PDB entry 9CKV | electron microscopy, 3.19 A resolution | chains A and B of the 3 polymer chains in the assembly

[Chain A]
Molecule: Integrin alpha-5
Organism: Homo sapiens
Reference sequence: P08648 (ITA5_HUMAN); residues -40 to 955 here correspond to UniProt positions 1-996 (UniProt number = residue number + 41)
Chain sequence (1005 residues; row label = number of the first residue in the row; numbers below 1 keep their minus sign (Met-40 is residue -40)):
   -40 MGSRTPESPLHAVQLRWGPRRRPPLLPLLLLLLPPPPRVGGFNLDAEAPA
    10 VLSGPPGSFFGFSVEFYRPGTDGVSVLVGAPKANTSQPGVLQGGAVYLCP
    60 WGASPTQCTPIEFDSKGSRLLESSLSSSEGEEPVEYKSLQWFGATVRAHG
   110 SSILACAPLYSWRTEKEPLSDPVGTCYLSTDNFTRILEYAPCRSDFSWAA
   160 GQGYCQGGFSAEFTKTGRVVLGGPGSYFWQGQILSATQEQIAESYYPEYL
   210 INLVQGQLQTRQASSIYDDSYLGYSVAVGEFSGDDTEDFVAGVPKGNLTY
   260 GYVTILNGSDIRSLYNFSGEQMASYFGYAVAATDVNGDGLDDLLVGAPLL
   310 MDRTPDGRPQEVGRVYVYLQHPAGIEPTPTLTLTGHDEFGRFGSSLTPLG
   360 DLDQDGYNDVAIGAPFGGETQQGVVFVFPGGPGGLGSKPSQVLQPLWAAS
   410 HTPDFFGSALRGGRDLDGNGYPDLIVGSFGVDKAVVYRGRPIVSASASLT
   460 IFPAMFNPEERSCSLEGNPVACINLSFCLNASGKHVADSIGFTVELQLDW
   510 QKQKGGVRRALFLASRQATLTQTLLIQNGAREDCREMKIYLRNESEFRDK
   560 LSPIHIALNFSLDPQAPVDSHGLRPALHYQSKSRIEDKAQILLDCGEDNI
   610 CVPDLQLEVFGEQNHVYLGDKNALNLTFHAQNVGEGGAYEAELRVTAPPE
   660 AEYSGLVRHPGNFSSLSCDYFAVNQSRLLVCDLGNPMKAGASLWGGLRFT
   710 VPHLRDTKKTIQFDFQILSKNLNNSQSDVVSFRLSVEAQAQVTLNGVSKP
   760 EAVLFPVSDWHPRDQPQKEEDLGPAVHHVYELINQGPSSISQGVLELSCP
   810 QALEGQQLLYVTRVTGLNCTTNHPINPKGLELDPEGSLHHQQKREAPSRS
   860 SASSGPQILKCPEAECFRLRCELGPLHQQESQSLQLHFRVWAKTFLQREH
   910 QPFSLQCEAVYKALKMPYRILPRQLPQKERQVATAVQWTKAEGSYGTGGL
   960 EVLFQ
Disordered / not traced: -40 to 0, 29-31, 450-964
Construct notes: expression tag (956-964)
Disulfide bonds: Cys58-Cys67, Cys115-Cys135, Cys151-Cys164
Covalent attachments: N-acetylglucosamine (NAG) linked to Asn43, Asn141, Asn256, Asn266; glycan linked to Asn275
Ion coordination: Ca2+ site 1: Ser241, Thr245, Asp247; Ca2+ site 2: Asp293, Asn295, Asp297, Leu299, Asp301; Ca2+ site 3: Asp362, Asp364, Tyr366, Asp368; Ca2+ site 4: Asp426, Asn428, Tyr430, Asp432
Reported in the primary citation:
  - specificity-determining residues: Phe155, Trp157 (proposed by the authors, not directly observed)

[Chain B]
Molecule: Integrin beta-1
Organism: Homo sapiens
Reference sequence: P05556 (ITB1_HUMAN); residues -19 to 708 here correspond to UniProt positions 1-728 (UniProt number = residue number + 20)
Chain sequence (738 residues; numbered -19 to 718; the number before each row is that of its first residue; numbers below 1 keep their minus sign (Met-19 is residue -19)):
   -19 MNLQPIFWIGLISSVCCVFAQTDENRCLKANAKSCGECIQAGPNCGWCTN
    31 STFLQEGMPTSARCDDLEALKKKGCPPDDIENPRGSKDIKKNKNVTNRSK
    81 GTAEKLKPEDITQIQPQQLVLRLRSGEPQTFTLKFKRAEDYPIDLYYLMD
   131 LSYSMKDDLENVKSLGTDLMNEMRRITSDFRIGFGSFVEKTVMPYISTTP
   181 AKLRNPCTSEQNCTSPFSYKNVLSLTNKGEVFNELVGKQRISGNLDSPEG
   231 GFDAIMQVAVCGSLIGWRNVTRLLVFSTDAGFHFAGDGKLGGIVLPNDGQ
   281 CHLENNMYTMSHYYDYPSIAHLVQKLSENNIQTIFAVTEEFQPVYKELKN
   331 LIPKSAVGTLSANSSNVIQLIIDAYNSLSSEVILENGKLSEGVTISYKSY
   381 CKNGVNGTGENGRKCSNISIGDEVQFEISITSNKCPKKDSDSFKIRPLGF
   431 TEEVEVILQYICECECQSEGIPESPKCHEGNGTFECGACRCNEGRVGRHC
   481 ECSTDEVNSEDMDAYCRKENSSEICSNNGECVCGQCVCRKRDNTNEIYSG
   531 KFCECDNFNCDRSNGLICGGNGVCKCRVCECNPNYTGSACDCSLDTSTCE
   581 ASNGQICNGRGICECGVCKCTDPKFQGQTCEMCQTCLGVCAEHKECVQCR
   631 AFNKGEKKDTCTQECSYFNITKVESRDKLPQPVQPDPVSHCKEKDVDDCW
   681 FYFTYSVNGNNEVMVHVVENPECPTGPDDTSGLEVLFQ
Disordered / not traced: -19 to 62, 76-93, 442-718
Construct notes: expression tag (709-718)
Disulfide bonds: Cys187-Cys193, Cys241-Cys281, Cys381-Cys395
Covalent attachments: N-acetylglucosamine (NAG) linked to Asn343, Asn386, Asn397
Ion coordination: Mn2+ site 1: Ser132, Ser134, Glu229 (shared with 1 residue of chain C); Mn2+ site 2: Ser134, Asp137, Asp138, Asp259; Mn2+ site 3: Glu169, Asn224, Asp226, Pro228, Glu229

[Interface between chain A and chain B]
Pairs across the interface (46; chain A residue first):
  Phe18(A) - Val274(B)  hydrophobic
  Trp100(A) - Gly272(B)
  Leu118(A) - Met173(B)  hydrophobic
  Leu118(A) - Leu270(B)
  Pro127(A) - Thr179(B)
  Ser129(A) - Thr178(B)
  Ser129(A) - Thr179(B)
  Trp157(A) - Leu225(B)  hydrophobic
  Tyr163(A) - Pro174(B)
  Tyr163(A) - Ser177(B)
  Tyr163(A) - Leu225(B)  hydrophobic
  Gln165(A) - Leu270(B)  hydrogen bond (side chain-backbone)
  Phe168(A) - Lys269(B)
  Phe168(A) - Leu270(B)  hydrophobic
  Trp188(A) - Pro174(B)
  Trp188(A) - Leu225(B)  hydrophobic
  Asp228(A) - Pro228(B)
  Tyr230(A) - His263(B)
  Tyr230(A) - Asp267(B)
  Tyr233(A) - Gly266(B)  hydrogen bond (side chain-backbone)
  Tyr233(A) - Lys269(B)
  Tyr233(A) - Leu270(B)  hydrophobic
  Lys254(A) - His263(B)
  Lys254(A) - Phe264(B)
  Lys254(A) - Asp267(B)  salt bridge
  Tyr259(A) - Glu327(B)  hydrogen bond
  Met281(A) - Phe262(B)  hydrophobic
  Met281(A) - Val324(B)
  Met281(A) - Glu327(B)
  Met281(A) - Leu328(B)
  Ala282(A) - Phe264(B)  hydrophobic
  Ala282(A) - Ile299(B)  hydrophobic
  Tyr284(A) - Phe264(B)  hydrophobic
  Tyr284(A) - Ala265(B)
  Tyr284(A) - Gly266(B)  hydrogen bond (side chain-backbone)
  Tyr284(A) - Asp267(B)  hydrogen bond
  Tyr287(A) - Lys269(B)
  Leu308(A) - Ala265(B)
  Met310(A) - Ala300(B)
  Glu320(A) - Ser298(B)  hydrogen bond
  Glu320(A) - Ala300(B)
  Phe348(A) - His301(B)
  Phe348(A) - Gln304(B)
  Arg350(A) - Pro276(B)
  Phe375(A) - Pro276(B)
  Phe414(A) - Val274(B)
Other interface residues (no listed pair), chain A (36 interface residues in all): Phe21, Ser120, Leu128, Pro131, Thr258, Gln280, Glu347, Thr411, Pro412, Phe438
Other interface residues (no listed pair), chain B (31 interface residues in all): Asp226, Ser227, Gly271, Leu275, Leu331

[Summary]
The interface between chain A and chain B involves 36 residues on one side and 31 on the other; the contacts
include 6 hydrogen bonds and 1 salt bridge. Among the polar pairs are Lys254(A)-Asp267(B), Gln165(A)-Leu270(B)
and Tyr233(A)-Gly266(B). Covalently linked N-acetylglucosamine: at Asn43(A), Asn141(A), Asn256(A) and
Asn266(A). The paper reports specificity determinants Phe155(A) and Trp157(A).
Chain A is Integrin alpha-5 and chain B is Integrin beta-1, both from Homo sapiens; the structure, Cryo-EM
structure of alpha5beta1 integrin in complex with NeoNectin, was determined by electron microscopy together
with 9DIA and 9EF2 from the same study.
